7CV0 - chain A; structure by X-ray diffraction, 2.00 A resolution.

== Chain A ==
Molecule: Transcriptional regulator NiaR
Organism: Bacillus halodurans (strain ATCC BAA-125 / DSM 18197 / FERM 7344 / JCM 9153 / C-125)
Reference sequence: Q9KDJ7 (Q9KDJ7_BACHD); residues 1-179 here = UniProt positions 1-179
Chain sequence (179 residues; row label = number of the first residue in the row):
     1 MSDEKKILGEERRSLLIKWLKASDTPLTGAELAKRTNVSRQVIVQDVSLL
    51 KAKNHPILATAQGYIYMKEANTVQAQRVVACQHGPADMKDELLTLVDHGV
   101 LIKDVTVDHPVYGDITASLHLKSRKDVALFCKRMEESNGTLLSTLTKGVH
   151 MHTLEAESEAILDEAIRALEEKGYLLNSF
Not modelled in the structure: 1-6
Metal / ion sites: Zn2+: Glu91, His150, His152
Reported in the primary citation:
  - Zn2+ coordination: Glu91, His150, His152
  - self-association interface (contacts with another copy of this molecule); pairs are residue here / residue on that copy: Glu10-Ser178 (hydrogen bond), Gln41-Thr146, Lys51-Asp114, Ala59-Asp114, Tyr64-Asp108, Val111-Arg133, Asp114-Ser118, Thr116-Thr116, Val42, Ser48, Leu49, Ala59, Thr60, Ala61, Val78, Val111, Tyr112, Gly113, Ile115, Thr116, Ala117, Ser118, Leu119, Phe130, Met134, Leu141, Val149, Met151, Leu176, Phe179

== Summary ==
The Zn2+ site is built by Glu91, His150 and His152. The paper reports Zn2+ coordination by Glu91, His150 and
His152; a self-association interface involving Glu10, Gln41 and Val42 among others.
Chain A is Transcriptional regulator NiaR (Bacillus halodurans (strain ATCC BAA-125 / DSM 18197 / FERM 7344 /
JCM 9153 / C-125)); the structure, Crystal structure of B. halodurans NiaR in apo form, was determined by
X-ray diffraction, deposited together with 7CV2.
